8WOI - chain A; structure by electron microscopy, 3.40 A resolution.

[Chain A]
Name: ABC transporter B family member 19
Organism: Arabidopsis thaliana
UniProt: Q9LJX0 (AB19B_ARATH); residues 1-1252 here = UniProt positions 1-1252
Chain sequence (1252 residues; numbered 1 to 1252; the number before each row is that of its first residue):
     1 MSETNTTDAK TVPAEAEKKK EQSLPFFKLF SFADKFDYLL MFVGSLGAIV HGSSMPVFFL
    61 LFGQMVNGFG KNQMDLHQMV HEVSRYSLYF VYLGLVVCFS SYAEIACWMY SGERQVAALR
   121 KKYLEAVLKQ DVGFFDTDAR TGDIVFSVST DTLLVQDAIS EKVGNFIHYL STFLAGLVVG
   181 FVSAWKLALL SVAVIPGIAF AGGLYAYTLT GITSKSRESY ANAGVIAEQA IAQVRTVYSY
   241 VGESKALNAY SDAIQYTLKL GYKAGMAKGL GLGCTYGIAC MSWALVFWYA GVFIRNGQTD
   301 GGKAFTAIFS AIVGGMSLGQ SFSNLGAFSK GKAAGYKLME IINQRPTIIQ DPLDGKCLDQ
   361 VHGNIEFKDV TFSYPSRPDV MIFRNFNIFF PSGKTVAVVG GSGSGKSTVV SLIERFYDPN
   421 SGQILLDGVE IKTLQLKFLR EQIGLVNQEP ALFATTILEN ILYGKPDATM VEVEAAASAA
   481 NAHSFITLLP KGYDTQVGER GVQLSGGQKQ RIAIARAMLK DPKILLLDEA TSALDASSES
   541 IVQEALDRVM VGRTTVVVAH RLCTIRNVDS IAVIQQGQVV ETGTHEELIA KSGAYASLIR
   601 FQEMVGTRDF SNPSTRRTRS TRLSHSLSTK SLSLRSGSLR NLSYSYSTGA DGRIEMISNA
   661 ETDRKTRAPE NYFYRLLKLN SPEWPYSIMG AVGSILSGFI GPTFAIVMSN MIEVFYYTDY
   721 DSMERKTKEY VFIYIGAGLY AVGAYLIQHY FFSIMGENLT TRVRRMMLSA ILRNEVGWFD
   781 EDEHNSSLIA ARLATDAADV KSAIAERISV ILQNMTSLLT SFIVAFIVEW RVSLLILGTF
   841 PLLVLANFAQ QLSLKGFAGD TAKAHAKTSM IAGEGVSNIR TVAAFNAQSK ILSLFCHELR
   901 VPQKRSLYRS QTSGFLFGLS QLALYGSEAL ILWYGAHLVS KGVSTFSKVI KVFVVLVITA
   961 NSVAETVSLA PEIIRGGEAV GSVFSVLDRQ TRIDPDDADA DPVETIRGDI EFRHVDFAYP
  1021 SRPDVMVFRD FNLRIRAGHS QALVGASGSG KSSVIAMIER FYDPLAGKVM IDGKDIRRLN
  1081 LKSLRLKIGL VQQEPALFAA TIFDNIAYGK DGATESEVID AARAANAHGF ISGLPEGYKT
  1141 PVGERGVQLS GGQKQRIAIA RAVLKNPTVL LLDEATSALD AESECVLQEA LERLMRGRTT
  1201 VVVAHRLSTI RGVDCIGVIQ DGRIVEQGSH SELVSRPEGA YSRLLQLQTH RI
Unresolved in the structure: 1-20, 606-619, 1252
Swiss-Prot annotation at these positions:
  - binding site (ATP): D136, Y374, S376, G405, K406, S407, T408, E529, D780, Y1019, S1021, R1022, K1051, S1052, S1053
  - binding site (brassinolide): Y276, W283
  - glycosylation (N-linked (GlcNAc...) asparagine): N5, N641, N758, N785, N814
  - mutagenesis: F59 (F59A: Impaired brassinosteroid exporter activity, but normal ATPase activity and slightly reduced activity stimulation by brassinolide), F62 (F62A: Strongly reduced ATPase activity and lost activity stimulation by brassinolide), Y276 (Y276A: Impaired brassinosteroid exporter activity, but normal ATPase activity and slightly reduced activity stimulation by brassinolide), W283 (W283A: Strongly reduced ATPase activity and lost activity stimulation by brassinolide), F309 (F309A: Increased ATPase activity and enhanced activity stimulation by brassinolide, but reduced brassinosteroid exporter activity), I312 (I312A: Strongly reduced ATPase activity and reduced activity stimulation by brassinolide), M316 (M316A: Strongly reduced ATPase activity and reduced activity stimulation by brassinolide), E529 (E529Q: Lost ATPase activity and reduced brassinosteroid export; when associated with Q-1174), F704 (F704A: Impaired brassinosteroid exporter activity, reduced brassinosteroid exporter activity, but normal ATPase activity and normal activity stimulation by brassinolide), F953 (F953A: Strongly reduced ATPase activity and lost activity stimulation by brassinolide), V957 (V957A: Normal ATPase activity and activity stimulation by brassinolide), I958 (I958A: Strongly reduced ATPase activity and lost activity stimulation by brassinolide), 1 further mutagenesis entry in UniProt

[Overview]
From UniProt: 15 ATP-binding residues, brassinolide-binding residues Y276 and W283 and 13 mutagenesis sites.
Chain A is ABC transporter B family member 19 (Arabidopsis thaliana); the structure, Structure of the
wild-type Arabidopsis ABCB19 in the apo state, was determined by electron microscopy, deposited together with
8WOM, 8WOO and 8WP0.
